Entry 7SU3 (electron microscopy, 3.30 A resolution); this record covers chains B and F of the 7 polymer chains in the assembly.

== Chain B ==
Molecule: X-ray repair cross-complementing protein 6
From: Homo sapiens
Notes: EC 3.6.4.-, 4.2.99.-
UniProtKB: P12956 (XRCC6_HUMAN); numbering as in UniProt (aligned over 1-609)
Sequence (609 residues; row label = number of the first residue in the row):
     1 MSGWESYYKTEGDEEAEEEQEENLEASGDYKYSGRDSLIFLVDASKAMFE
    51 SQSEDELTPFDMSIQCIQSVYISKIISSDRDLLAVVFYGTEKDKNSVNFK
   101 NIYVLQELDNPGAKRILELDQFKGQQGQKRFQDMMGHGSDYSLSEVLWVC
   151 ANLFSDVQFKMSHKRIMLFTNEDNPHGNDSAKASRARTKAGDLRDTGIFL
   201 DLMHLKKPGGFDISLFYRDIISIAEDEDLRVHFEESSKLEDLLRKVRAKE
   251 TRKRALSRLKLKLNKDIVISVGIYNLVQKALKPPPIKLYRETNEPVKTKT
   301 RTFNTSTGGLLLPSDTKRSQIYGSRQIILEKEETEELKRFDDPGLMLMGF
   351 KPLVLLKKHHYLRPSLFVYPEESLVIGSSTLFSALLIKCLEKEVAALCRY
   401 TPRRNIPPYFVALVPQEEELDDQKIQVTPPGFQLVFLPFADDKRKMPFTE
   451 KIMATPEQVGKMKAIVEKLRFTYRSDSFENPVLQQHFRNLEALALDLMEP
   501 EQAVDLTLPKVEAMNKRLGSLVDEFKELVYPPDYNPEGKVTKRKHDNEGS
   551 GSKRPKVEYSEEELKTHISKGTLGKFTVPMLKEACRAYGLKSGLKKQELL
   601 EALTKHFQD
Disordered / not traced: 1-30, 223-230, 535-609
UniProt features mapped onto this chain:
  - region: Val578 to Glu583 (Interaction with BAX)
  - active site: Lys31 (Schiff-base intermediate with DNA)
  - modified residue: Ser2 (N-acetylserine), Ser6 (Phosphoserine), Ser27 (Phosphoserine), Lys31 (N6-acetyllysine), Ser51 (Phosphoserine), Ser306 (Phosphoserine), Lys317 (N6-acetyllysine), Lys331 (N6-acetyllysine), Lys338 (N6-acetyllysine), Thr455 (Phosphothreonine), Lys461 (N6-acetyllysine), Ser477 (Phosphoserine), Ser520 (Phosphoserine), Lys539 (N6-acetyllysine), Lys542 (N6-acetyllysine), Lys544 (N6-acetyllysine), Ser550 (Phosphoserine), Lys553 (N6-acetyllysine), Lys556 (N6-acetyllysine), Ser560 (Phosphoserine) and 1 more in UniProt
  - cross-link (Glycyl lysine isopeptide (Lys-Gly)): Lys287 (interchain with G-Cter in SUMO2), Lys317 (interchain with G-Cter in SUMO2), Lys556 (interchain with G-Cter in SUMO2)
  - mutagenesis: Lys31 (K31A: Diminishes the ability to form a Schiff base. Abolishes adduct formation; when associated with A-160 and A-164), Lys160 (K160A: Abolishes adduct formation; when associated with A-31 and A-160), Lys164 (K164A: Abolishes adduct formation; when associated with A-31 and A-164), Lys539 (K539Q: Complete loss of suppression of BAX-induced apoptosis; K539R: No effect on suppression of BAX-induced apoptosis), Lys542 (K542Q: Complete loss of suppression of BAX-induced apoptosis; K542R: No effect on suppression of BAX-induced apoptosis), Lys544 (K544R: No effect on suppression of BAX-induced apoptosis), Lys553 (K553Q: Partial loss of suppression of BAX-induced apoptosis; K553R: No effect on suppression of BAX-induced apoptosis), Lys556 (K556R: No effect on suppression of BAX-induced apoptosis), Lys570 (K570R: Loss of methylation; loss of anti-apoptotic activity; no effect on XRCC5 stabilization)
Residues lining bound ligands: inositol hexakisphosphate (IHP): Lys357, His359, His360, Lys443, Lys445

== Chain F ==
Molecule: 24-nt DNA strand
Sequence (24 nucleotides; row label = number of the first residue in the row):
     1 GCATGCTCTACTGCTTCGATATCG
Disordered / not traced: 1-5

== Interface between chain B and chain F ==
Residue-residue contacts (4; chain B residue first):
  Pro285(B) - DA21(F)  phosphate contact
  Lys287(B) - DT22(F)  salt bridge to the phosphate
  Arg403(B) - DG24(F)  base contact
  Arg444(B) - DC17(F)  salt bridge to the phosphate
Interface residues without a listed pair, chain B (5 interface residues in all): Thr300
Interface residues without a listed pair, chain F (5 interface residues in all): DC23

== In short ==
Chain B and chain F each contribute 5 residues to their interface; the contacts include 2 salt bridges. Among
the polar pairs are Lys287(B)-DT22(F) and Arg444(B)-DC17(F). Chain B binds inositol hexakisphosphate. From
UniProt: active-site residue Lys31(B) and 9 mutagenesis sites on chain B.
Here chain B is X-ray repair cross-complementing protein 6 (Homo sapiens) and chain F is a 24-nt DNA strand.
Entry 7SU3 (CryoEM structure of DNA-PK complex VII) was determined by electron microscopy (same publication as
7SGL and 7SUD).
